Entry 5WRJ (X-ray diffraction, 2.31 A resolution); this record covers chains A and F of the 4 polymer chains in the assembly.

== Chain A ==
Name: Protein-tyrosine sulfotransferase 1
Organism: Homo sapiens
Notes: EC 2.8.2.20
Reference sequence: O60507 (TPST1_HUMAN); numbering as in UniProt (aligned over 43-341)
Chain sequence (303 residues; numbered 39 to 341; the number before each row is that of its first residue):
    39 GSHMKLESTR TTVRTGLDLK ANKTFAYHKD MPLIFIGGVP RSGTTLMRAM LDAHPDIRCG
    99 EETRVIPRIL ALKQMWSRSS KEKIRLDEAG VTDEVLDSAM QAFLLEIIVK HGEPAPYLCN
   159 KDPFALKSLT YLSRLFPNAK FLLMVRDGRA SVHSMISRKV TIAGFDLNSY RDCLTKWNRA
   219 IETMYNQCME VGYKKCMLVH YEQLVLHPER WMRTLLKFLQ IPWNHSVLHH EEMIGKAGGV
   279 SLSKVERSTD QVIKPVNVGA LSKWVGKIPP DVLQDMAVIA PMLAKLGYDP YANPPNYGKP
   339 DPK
Disordered / not traced: 39-63, 339-341
Construct notes: expression tag (39-42)
Cystine bridges: C97-C157, C226-C234
Residues lining bound ligands:
  - adenosine-3'-5'-diphosphate (A3P): P78, R79, S80, G81, T82, T83, L84, K159, R184, A188, S192, R196, Y239, V243, H268, S286, Q289, V290, K292, P293, V294, N295, A298, K301
  - Mg2+ (MG): D90, A91, H92, P93, I95, R96, G276, G277
Swiss-Prot annotation at these positions:
  - region: R102 to R106 (Interaction with peptide substrate)
  - active site: E100 (Proton donor/acceptor)
  - binding site (3'-phosphoadenylyl sulfate): R79 to T83, R184, S192, R196, Y239, S286 to N295, K301
  - site (Transition state stabilizer): K159, S286
  - glycosylation (N-linked (GlcNAc...) asparagine): N60, N262
  - mutagenesis: N60 (N60A: Loss of one glycosylation site. Loss of N-glycosylation; when associated with A-262), N262 (N262A: Loss of one glycosylation site. Loss of N-glycosylation; when associated with A-60)

== Chain F ==
Name: gastrin peptide
Chain sequence (12 residues; row label = number of the first residue in the row):
  1000 EEEEEAYGWM DF
Disordered / not traced: 1000-1001, 1007-1011

== Interface between chain A and chain F ==
Residue-residue contacts (25; chain A residue first):
  P78(A) with A1005(F), hydrophobic; Y1006(F), hydrophobic
  E100(A) with Y1006(F), hydrogen bond
  R102(A) with E1003(F), hydrogen bond (side chain-backbone); E1004(F), hydrogen bond (side chain-backbone); A1005(F), hydrogen bond (side chain-backbone)
  R106(A) with E1002(F), salt bridge; E1003(F), salt bridge
  P161(A) with Y1006(F), hydrophobic
  K197(A) with E1004(F)
  V198(A) with E1004(F); Y1006(F), hydrophobic
  T199(A) with E1003(F); E1004(F), hydrogen bond (backbone-backbone); A1005(F), hydrogen bond (side chain-backbone); Y1006(F), hydrogen bond (backbone-backbone)
  I200(A) with E1003(F), hydrogen bond (backbone-side chain); E1004(F), hydrogen bond (backbone-side chain); A1005(F); Y1006(F)
  A201(A) with E1003(F), hydrogen bond (backbone-side chain); E1004(F), hydrogen bond (backbone-side chain); A1005(F), hydrogen bond (backbone-backbone); Y1006(F), hydrogen bond (backbone-backbone)
  R285(A) with E1004(F), salt bridge
Also at the interface, not in a pair above, chain A (12 interface residues in all): F162
The authors on this interface:
  - interface residues, chain A: R102(A), R106(A), T199(A)

== In short ==
The interface between chain A and chain F involves 12 residues on one side and 5 on the other; the contacts
include 13 hydrogen bonds and 3 salt bridges. Polar contacts include R106(A)-E1002(F), R106(A)-E1003(F) and
R285(A)-E1004(F). Ligands of chain A: adenosine-3'-5'-diphosphate and Mg2+. From the paper: interface residues
R102(A), R106(A) and T199(A).
Here chain A is Protein-tyrosine sulfotransferase 1 (Homo sapiens) and chain F is gastrin peptide. Entry 5WRJ
(Crystal structure of human tyrosylprotein sulfotransferase-1 complexed with PAP and gastrin peptide) was
determined by X-ray diffraction, deposited together with 5WRI.
